PDB entry 3N2X | X-ray diffraction, 2.20 A resolution | chains A and C of the 4 polymer chains in the assembly

# Chain A (and C)
Protein: Uncharacterized protein yagE
From: Escherichia coli
Notes: chain C of this document is another copy of the same molecule, construct and numbering; everything in this record applies to it too
UniProt: P75682 (YAGE_ECOLI); residues 12-309 here = UniProt positions 12-309
Amino-acid sequence (298 residues; numbered 12 to 309; the number before each row is that of its first residue):
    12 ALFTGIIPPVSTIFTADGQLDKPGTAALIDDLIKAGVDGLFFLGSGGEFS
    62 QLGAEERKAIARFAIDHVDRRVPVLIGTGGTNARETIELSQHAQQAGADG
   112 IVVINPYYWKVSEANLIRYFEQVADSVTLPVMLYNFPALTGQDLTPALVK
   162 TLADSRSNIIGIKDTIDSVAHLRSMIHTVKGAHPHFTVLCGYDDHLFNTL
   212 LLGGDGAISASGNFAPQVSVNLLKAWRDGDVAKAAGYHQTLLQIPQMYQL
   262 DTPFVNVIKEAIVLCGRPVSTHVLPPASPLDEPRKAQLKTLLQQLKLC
Modified residues: Lys174 (nz-(1-carboxyethyl)-lysine; KPI)

# How chain A and chain C interact
Contacting residue pairs (44):
  Asp178(A) - Asp178(C)
  Asp178(A) - Ser179(C)  hydrogen bond
  Asp178(A) - Val180(C)  hydrogen bond (side chain-backbone)
  Asp178(A) - Ala181(C)  hydrogen bond (side chain-backbone)
  Ser179(A) - Asp178(C)  hydrogen bond
  Val180(A) - Asp178(C)  hydrogen bond (backbone-side chain)
  Val180(A) - Asp205(C)
  Val180(A) - His206(C)
  Val180(A) - Leu253(C)  hydrophobic
  Ala181(A) - Asp178(C)  hydrogen bond (backbone-side chain)
  Arg184(A) - Asp205(C)  salt bridge
  Arg184(A) - Leu253(C)  hydrogen bond (side chain-backbone)
  Arg184(A) - Gln254(C)
  Arg184(A) - Pro256(C)
  His188(A) - Gln254(C)  hydrogen bond
  His188(A) - Gln257(C)  hydrogen bond
  Asp205(A) - Val180(C)
  Asp205(A) - Arg184(C)  salt bridge
  His206(A) - Val180(C)
  Phe208(A) - Phe208(C)  hydrophobic
  Asn209(A) - Asn209(C)
  Asn209(A) - His249(C)  hydrogen bond
  Asn209(A) - Leu253(C)
  Leu212(A) - Ala246(C)
  Leu212(A) - His249(C)
  Leu212(A) - Gln250(C)  hydrogen bond (backbone-side chain)
  Leu212(A) - Leu253(C)  hydrophobic
  Leu213(A) - Leu253(C)  hydrophobic
  Leu213(A) - Gln254(C)
  Val242(A) - Ala246(C)  hydrophobic
  Ala243(A) - Ala243(C)
  Ala246(A) - Leu212(C)
  Ala246(A) - Val242(C)  hydrophobic
  His249(A) - Asn209(C)  hydrogen bond
  His249(A) - Leu212(C)
  Gln250(A) - Leu212(C)  hydrogen bond (side chain-backbone)
  Leu253(A) - Val180(C)  hydrophobic
  Leu253(A) - Arg184(C)  hydrogen bond (backbone-side chain)
  Leu253(A) - Leu212(C)  hydrophobic
  Leu253(A) - Leu213(C)  hydrophobic
  Gln254(A) - His188(C)  hydrogen bond
  Gln254(A) - Leu213(C)
  Pro256(A) - Arg184(C)
  Gln257(A) - His188(C)  hydrogen bond
Interface residues without a listed pair, chain A (22 interface residues in all): Trp237
Interface residues without a listed pair, chain C (22 interface residues in all): Trp237

# In short
The chain A/chain C interface involves 22 residues from each chain; the contacts include 16 hydrogen bonds and
2 salt bridges. Among the polar pairs are Arg184(A)-Asp205(C), Asp178(A)-Ser179(C) and Asp178(A)-Val180(C).
Both chains are Uncharacterized protein yagE (Escherichia coli). Entry 3N2X (Crystal structure of YagE, a
prophage protein belonging to the dihydrodipicolinic acid synthase family from E. ...) was determined by X-ray
diffraction (same publication as 3NEV).
